Entry 1DG8 (X-ray diffraction, 2.00 A resolution); this record covers chain A.

Chain A:
Molecule: Dihydrofolate reductase
From: Mycobacterium tuberculosis
Notes: EC 1.5.1.3
UniProt: P0A546 (DYR_MYCTU); numbering as in UniProt (aligned over 1-159)
Chain sequence (159 residues; numbered 1 to 159; the number before each row is that of its first residue):
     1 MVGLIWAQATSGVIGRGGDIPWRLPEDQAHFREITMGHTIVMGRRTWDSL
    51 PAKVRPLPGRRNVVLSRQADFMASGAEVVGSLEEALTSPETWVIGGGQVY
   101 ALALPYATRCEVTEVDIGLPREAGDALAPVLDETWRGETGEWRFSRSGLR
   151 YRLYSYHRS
Ligand contacts: NADPH (NDP; NADPH dihydro-nicotinamide-adenine-dinucleotide phosphate): W6, A7, I14, G15, R16, G18, D19, I20, W22, G43, R44, R45, T46, S49, L65, S66, R67, Q68, G80, I94, G95, G96, G97, Q98, V99, Y100, L102, A126

In short:
Bound to chain A: NADPH.
Chain A is Dihydrofolate reductase (Mycobacterium tuberculosis); the structure, Dihydrofolate reductase of
mycobacterium tuberculosis complexed with NADPH, was determined by X-ray diffraction, deposited together with
1DF7, 1DG5 and 1DG7.
